7T74 - chains A and H of the 14 polymer chains in the assembly; structure by electron microscopy, 3.35 A resolution.

# Chain A
Name: HIV Envelope ApexGT2 gp120
From: Human immunodeficiency virus 1
Chain sequence (504 residues; numbered 0 to 513 plus 13 insertion-coded residues; 23 numbers in that range are skipped by the numbering (no residue carries them; nothing is unmodelled there); the number before each row is that of its first residue; a row labelled like 397A-397L holds insertion residues (397A, then the next letters in order); numbering starts at 0):
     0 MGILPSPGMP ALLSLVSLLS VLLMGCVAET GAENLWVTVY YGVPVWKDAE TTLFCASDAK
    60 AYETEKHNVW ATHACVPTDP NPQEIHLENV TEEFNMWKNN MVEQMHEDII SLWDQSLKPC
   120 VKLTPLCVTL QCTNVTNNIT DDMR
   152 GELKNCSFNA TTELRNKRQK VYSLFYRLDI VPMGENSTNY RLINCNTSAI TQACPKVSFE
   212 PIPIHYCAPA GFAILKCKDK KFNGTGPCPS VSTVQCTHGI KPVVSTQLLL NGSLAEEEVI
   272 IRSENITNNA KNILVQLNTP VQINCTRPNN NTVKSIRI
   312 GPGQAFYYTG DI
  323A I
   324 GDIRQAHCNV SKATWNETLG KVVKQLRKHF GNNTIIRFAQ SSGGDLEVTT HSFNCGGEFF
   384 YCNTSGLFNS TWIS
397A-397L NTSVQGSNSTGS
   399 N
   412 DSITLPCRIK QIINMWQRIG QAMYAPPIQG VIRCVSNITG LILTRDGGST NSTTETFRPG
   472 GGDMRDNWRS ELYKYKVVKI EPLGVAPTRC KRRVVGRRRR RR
Unresolved in the structure: 0-32, 58-81, 397A-397L, 458-463, 504-513
Cystine bridges: Cys119-Cys205, Cys126-Cys196, Cys131-Cys157, Cys218-Cys247, Cys228-Cys239, Cys296-Cys331, Cys378-Cys445, Cys385-Cys418
Glycans and other covalent adducts: N-acetylglucosamine (NAG) linked to Asn88, Asn133, Asn137, Asn197, Asn234, Asn262, Asn276, Asn295, Asn301, Asn332, Asn339, Asn355, Asn386, Asn392, Asn448; glycan linked to Asn156, Asn160
What the authors report for this chain:
  - post-translational modification sites: Asn156, Asn160
  - mutagenesis - T189A/N195D (K_D_ of 78 nM): increased binding to PCT64 LMCA

# Chain H
Name: PCT64.35S Fab Heavy Chain
From: Homo sapiens
Notes: antibody fragment or engineered binder
Chain sequence (134 residues; row label = number of the first residue in the row; a row labelled like 52A-52C holds insertion residues (52A, then the next letters in order)):
     1 EVQLVESGGG LVKPGGSLRL ACVGSEFTFS EAWMTWVRQA PGKGLEWVGH MR
52A-52C PTT
    53 EGGAKDYAAA VRGRFTIARD DSKSTLYLQM
82A-82C NSL
    83 KIEDTGVYYC MTGVERGD
100A-100O FWSDDYSQHYNTYLI
   101 DVWGKGTTVT VSS
Unresolved in the structure: 110-113
Cystine bridges: Cys22-Cys92
Modified / non-standard residues: Tyr100F (O-sulfo-L-tyrosine; TYS)
What the authors report for this chain:
  - post-translational modification sites: Tyr100F

# Chain A / chain H interface
Residue-residue contacts (15):
  Val127(A) - Gln100H(H)
  Asn160(A) - Gln100H(H)  hydrogen bond (backbone-side chain)
  Thr162(A) - Ser100C(H)
  Thr162(A) - Gln100H(H)
  Arg166(A) - Phe100A(H)
  Arg166(A) - Trp100B(H)
  Arg166(A) - Ser100C(H)  hydrogen bond (backbone-side chain)
  Arg166(A) - Asp100D(H)  hydrogen bond (side chain-backbone)
  Arg166(A) - Asp100E(H)  salt bridge
  Asn167(A) - Phe100A(H)
  Asn167(A) - Trp100B(H)
  Lys168(A) - Phe100A(H)
  Arg169(A) - Phe100A(H)
  Arg169(A) - Tyr100J(H)
  Lys171(A) - Glu53(H)  salt bridge
Also at the interface, not in a pair above, chain A (9 interface residues in all): Pro124
Also at the interface, not in a pair above, chain H (9 interface residues in all): Glu97
The authors on this interface:
  - epitope / paratope residues, chain A: Asn160(A), Arg166(A)

# Summary
Chain A and chain H each contribute 9 residues to their interface, with 3 hydrogen bonds and 2 salt bridges.
Polar pairs include Arg166(A)-Asp100E(H), Lys171(A)-Glu53(H) and Asn160(A)-Gln100H(H). The paper reports that
T189A/N195D of chain A increase binding to PCT64 LMCA; epitope/paratope residues Asn160(A) and Arg166(A).
Here chain A is HIV Envelope ApexGT2 gp120 (Human immunodeficiency virus 1) and chain H is PCT64.35S Fab Heavy
Chain (Homo sapiens). Entry 7T74 (HIV-1 Envelope ApexGT2 in complex with PCT64.35S Fab and RM20A3 Fab) was
determined by electron microscopy, deposited together with 7T75 and 7T77.
